6SAD - chains B and C of the 3 polymer chains in the assembly; structure by X-ray diffraction, 2.75 A resolution.

== Chain B ==
Protein: 14-3-3 protein gamma
Organism: Homo sapiens
Reference sequence: P61981 (1433G_HUMAN); residue numbers follow UniProt; this construct covers 1-234
Chain sequence (234 residues; each row starts with the number of its first residue):
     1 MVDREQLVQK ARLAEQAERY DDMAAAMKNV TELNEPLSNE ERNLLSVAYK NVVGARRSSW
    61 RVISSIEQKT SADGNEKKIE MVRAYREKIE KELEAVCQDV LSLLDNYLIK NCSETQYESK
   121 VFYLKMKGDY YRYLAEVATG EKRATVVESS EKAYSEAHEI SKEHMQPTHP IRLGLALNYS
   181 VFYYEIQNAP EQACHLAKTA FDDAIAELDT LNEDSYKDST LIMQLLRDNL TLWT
Disordered / not traced: 1
UniProt features mapped onto this chain:
  - site (Interaction with phosphoserine on interacting protein): Arg-57, Arg-132
  - modified residue: Met-1 (N-acetylmethionine), Val-2 (N-acetylvaline), Ser-71 (Phosphoserine), Tyr-133 (Phosphotyrosine), Thr-145 (Phosphothreonine), Ser-215 (Phosphoserine), Thr-234 (Phosphothreonine)
  - natural variant: Glu-15 (E15A: In DEE56; uncertain significance), Lys-50 (K50Q: Found in an individual with autism; uncertain significance), Asp-129 (D129E: In DEE56), Arg-132 (R132C: In DEE56), Tyr-133 (Y133S: Found in an individual with neurodevelopmental disorder)

== Chain C ==
Protein: Caspase-2
Notes: EC 3.4.22.55
Reference sequence: P42575 (CASP2_HUMAN); residue numbers follow UniProt; this construct covers 135-168
Chain sequence (34 residues; numbered 135 to 168; the number before each row is that of its first residue):
   135 DYDLSLPFPV CESCPLYKKL RLSTDTVEHS LDNK
Disordered / not traced: 149-161, 167-168
Modified / non-standard residues: Ser-139 (phosphoserine; SEP); Ser-164 (phosphoserine; SEP)
UniProt features mapped onto this chain:
  - modified residue: Ser-157 (Phosphoserine)

== How chain B and chain C interact ==
Pairs across the interface (28):
  Glu-15(B) with Val-144(C); Cys-145(C), hydrogen bond (side chain-backbone); Glu-146(C); Cys-148(C)
  Gln-16(B) with Ser-147(C)
  Tyr-20(B) with Cys-148(C)
  Glu-40(B) with Cys-145(C)
  Asn-43(B) with Cys-145(C)
  Leu-44(B) with Cys-145(C), hydrophobic
  Val-47(B) with Phe-142(C); Pro-143(C); Val-144(C)
  Lys-50(B) with Ser-139(C); Leu-140(C)
  Arg-57(B) with Ser-139(C)
  Arg-61(B) with Tyr-136(C); Asp-137(C), salt bridge
  Arg-132(B) with Ser-139(C)
  Tyr-133(B) with Ser-139(C)
  Leu-177(B) with Leu-138(C); Leu-140(C), hydrophobic
  Asn-178(B) with Ser-139(C); Leu-140(C), hydrogen bond (side chain-backbone)
  Val-181(B) with Leu-138(C)
  Ile-222(B) with Leu-140(C), hydrophobic
  Leu-225(B) with Pro-141(C)
  Asn-229(B) with Leu-138(C), hydrogen bond (side chain-backbone)
  Trp-233(B) with Leu-138(C)
Other interface residues (no listed pair), chain B (26 interface residues in all): Glu-18, Asn-51, Lys-125, Asp-129, Gly-174, Glu-185, Leu-232

== In short ==
Chain B and chain C form an interface of 26 and 13 residues respectively, with 3 hydrogen bonds and 1 salt
bridge. Polar pairs include Arg-61(B)/Asp-137(C), Glu-15(B)/Cys-145(C) and Asn-178(B)/Leu-140(C).
Chain B is 14-3-3 protein gamma (Homo sapiens) and chain C is Caspase-2; the structure, Structure of 14-3-3
gamma in complex with double phosphorylated caspase-2 peptide on Ser139 and Ser164, was determined by X-ray
diffraction (same publication as 6S9K).
